Entry 6TY7 (X-ray diffraction, 1.50 A resolution); this record covers chains A and B.

Chain A (and B):
Name: Haloalkane dehalogenase variant DhaA115 domain-swapped dimer type-1
Organism: synthetic construct
Notes: EC 3.8.1.5; chain B of this document is another copy of the same molecule, construct and numbering; everything in this record applies to it too
Amino-acid sequence (299 residues; row label = number of the first residue in the row):
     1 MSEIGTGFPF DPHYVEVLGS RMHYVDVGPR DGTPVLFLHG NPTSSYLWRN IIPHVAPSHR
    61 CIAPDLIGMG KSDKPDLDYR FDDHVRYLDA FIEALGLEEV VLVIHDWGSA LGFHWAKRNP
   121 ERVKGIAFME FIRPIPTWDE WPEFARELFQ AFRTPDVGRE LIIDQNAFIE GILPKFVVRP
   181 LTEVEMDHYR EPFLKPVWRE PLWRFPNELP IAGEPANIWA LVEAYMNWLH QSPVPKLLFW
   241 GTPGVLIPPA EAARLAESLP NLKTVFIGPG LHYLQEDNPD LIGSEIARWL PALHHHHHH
Unresolved in the structure: 1-3, 294-299 (chain B: 1-2)
Reported in the primary citation:
  - conformationally variable residues (loop rearrangement): W141 to A145
  - self-association interface (contacts with another copy of this molecule): F144, L148, K175, F176, V177, P249, A250
  - catalytic residues: H272
  - catalytic residues: D106 (citing earlier work)

How chain A and chain B interact:
Pairs across the interface (311):
  I4(A) - R179(B)
  I4(A) - E276(B)
  G5(A) - E185(B)
  T6(A) - T182(B)
  T6(A) - V184(B)
  T6(A) - E185(B)
  T6(A) - H188(B)
  V35(A) - L290(B)  hydrophobic
  N41(A) - F168(B)
  N41(A) - L202(B)  hydrogen bond (side chain-backbone)
  N41(A) - F205(B)
  N41(A) - P206(B)
  N41(A) - Y273(B)  hydrogen bond (backbone-side chain)
  P42(A) - F168(B)
  P42(A) - I169(B)  hydrophobic
  P42(A) - F193(B)
  P42(A) - L202(B)  hydrophobic
  P42(A) - Y273(B)
  T43(A) - Y189(B)
  T43(A) - Y273(B)
  Y46(A) - E185(B)
  Y46(A) - H188(B)
  Y46(A) - Y189(B)
  L47(A) - Y189(B)
  L47(A) - Q275(B)
  W48(A) - Q275(B)
  R49(A) - R179(B)
  R49(A) - E185(B)  salt bridge
  R49(A) - Y189(B)
  R49(A) - E276(B)  salt bridge
  N50(A) - P279(B)
  I51(A) - Q275(B)
  I51(A) - P279(B)
  I51(A) - I282(B)  hydrophobic
  I51(A) - G283(B)
  H54(A) - D280(B)  salt bridge
  H54(A) - G283(B)
  H54(A) - S284(B)
  H54(A) - A287(B)
  V55(A) - I286(B)  hydrophobic
  V55(A) - L290(B)  hydrophobic
  H59(A) - L290(B)
  G68(A) - F193(B)
  M69(A) - L202(B)  hydrophobic
  M69(A) - F205(B)  hydrophobic
  G70(A) - P192(B)
  K74(A) - P192(B)  hydrogen bond (side chain-backbone)
  K74(A) - W198(B)
  D78(A) - R204(B)
  Y79(A) - P201(B)  hydrophobic
  Y79(A) - R204(B)
  R80(A) - R204(B)
  R80(A) - E208(B)
  F81(A) - E208(B)  hydrogen bond (backbone-side chain)
  F81(A) - I218(B)  hydrophobic
  F81(A) - L221(B)  hydrophobic
  D82(A) - N217(B)  hydrogen bond
  H84(A) - F205(B)
  V101(A) - W289(B)  hydrophobic
  V101(A) - L290(B)  hydrophobic
  V101(A) - L293(B)  hydrophobic
  V103(A) - I286(B)  hydrophobic
  H105(A) - H272(B)  hydrogen bond (side chain-backbone)
  H105(A) - Y273(B)
  H105(A) - Q275(B)  hydrogen bond
  D106(A) - L246(B)
  D106(A) - H272(B)  salt bridge
  W107(A) - F205(B)  hydrogen bond (side chain-backbone)
  W107(A) - E208(B)
  W107(A) - L209(B)
  A110(A) - Y225(B)
  F113(A) - Y225(B)  hydrophobic
  F113(A) - L229(B)  hydrophobic
  H114(A) - L221(B)
  H114(A) - Y225(B)
  A116(A) - W228(B)  hydrophobic
  K117(A) - W228(B)
  P120(A) - W228(B)
  V123(A) - V234(B)
  K124(A) - P235(B)
  K124(A) - H295(B)
  G125(A) - V234(B)
  G125(A) - P235(B)
  G125(A) - W289(B)
  I126(A) - P235(B)  hydrogen bond (backbone-backbone)
  I126(A) - K236(B)
  I126(A) - L237(B)  hydrogen bond (backbone-backbone)
  I126(A) - W289(B)
  A127(A) - L237(B)
  A127(A) - W289(B)
  F128(A) - K236(B)
  F128(A) - L237(B)  hydrogen bond (backbone-backbone)
  F128(A) - L238(B)
  F128(A) - F239(B)  hydrogen bond (backbone-backbone)
  M129(A) - F239(B)
  M129(A) - L274(B)  hydrophobic
  M129(A) - Q275(B)
  E130(A) - G244(B)
  E130(A) - V245(B)  hydrogen bond (side chain-backbone)
  E130(A) - L246(B)  hydrogen bond (side chain-backbone)
  E130(A) - I247(B)  hydrogen bond (side chain-backbone)
  E130(A) - L271(B)
  E130(A) - H272(B)  salt bridge
  F131(A) - L246(B)
  F131(A) - I247(B)  hydrophobic
  F131(A) - L255(B)  hydrophobic
  I132(A) - P210(B)
  I132(A) - Y225(B)  hydrogen bond (backbone-side chain)
  R133(A) - P210(B)
  R133(A) - V222(B)
  R133(A) - I247(B)
  R133(A) - E251(B)  salt bridge
  R133(A) - L255(B)
  P134(A) - P210(B)
  P134(A) - W219(B)  hydrophobic
  P134(A) - V222(B)
  P134(A) - M226(B)
  I135(A) - P210(B)  hydrogen bond (backbone-backbone)
  I135(A) - I211(B)
  I135(A) - A212(B)  hydrogen bond (backbone-backbone)
  I135(A) - W219(B)
  P136(A) - A212(B)
  P136(A) - W219(B)  hydrophobic
  W138(A) - R146(B)
  W138(A) - F149(B)
  W138(A) - Q150(B)
  W138(A) - R153(B)
  W138(A) - I211(B)  hydrophobic
  D139(A) - R146(B)
  W141(A) - A145(B)
  W141(A) - R146(B)
  W141(A) - F149(B)  hydrophobic
  W141(A) - L209(B)  hydrophobic
  W141(A) - I211(B)  hydrophobic
  W141(A) - L246(B)  hydrophobic
  P142(A) - A145(B)
  P142(A) - V245(B)
  P142(A) - L246(B)
  E143(A) - P142(B)
  E143(A) - E143(B)
  E143(A) - F144(B)
  E143(A) - A145(B)  hydrogen bond (side chain-backbone)
  E143(A) - R146(B)  salt bridge
  F144(A) - F144(B)  hydrophobic
  F144(A) - P243(B)  hydrophobic
  F144(A) - G244(B)
  F144(A) - L271(B)  hydrophobic
  A145(A) - P142(B)  hydrophobic
  A145(A) - F144(B)  hydrophobic
  R146(A) - W138(B)  hydrogen bond (side chain-backbone)
  R146(A) - D139(B)  salt bridge
  R146(A) - P142(B)
  E147(A) - P248(B)
  E147(A) - P249(B)
  E147(A) - A250(B)  hydrogen bond (side chain-backbone)
  F149(A) - W138(B)  hydrophobic
  F149(A) - W141(B)  hydrophobic
  F149(A) - P142(B)  hydrophobic
  Q150(A) - W138(B)
  R153(A) - W138(B)
  F168(A) - N41(B)
  F168(A) - P42(B)
  I169(A) - P42(B)  hydrophobic
  P174(A) - K175(B)  hydrogen bond (backbone-side chain)
  K175(A) - P174(B)  hydrogen bond (side chain-backbone)
  K175(A) - K175(B)  hydrogen bond (backbone-side chain)
  K175(A) - V177(B)  hydrogen bond (side chain-backbone)
  V177(A) - K175(B)  hydrogen bond (backbone-side chain)
  V178(A) - K175(B)
  R179(A) - I4(B)
  R179(A) - R49(B)
  T182(A) - T6(B)
  V184(A) - T6(B)
  E185(A) - G5(B)
  E185(A) - T6(B)
  E185(A) - Y46(B)
  E185(A) - R49(B)  salt bridge
  H188(A) - T6(B)
  H188(A) - Y46(B)
  Y189(A) - T43(B)
  Y189(A) - Y46(B)
  Y189(A) - L47(B)
  Y189(A) - R49(B)
  P192(A) - G70(B)
  P192(A) - K74(B)  hydrogen bond (backbone-side chain)
  F193(A) - P42(B)
  F193(A) - G68(B)
  F193(A) - M69(B)  hydrophobic
  W198(A) - K74(B)
  E200(A) - D78(B)
  P201(A) - G68(B)
  P201(A) - M69(B)  hydrophobic
  L202(A) - N41(B)  hydrogen bond (backbone-side chain)
  L202(A) - P42(B)  hydrophobic
  L202(A) - M69(B)  hydrophobic
  R204(A) - D78(B)  hydrogen bond (side chain-backbone)
  R204(A) - Y79(B)
  R204(A) - R80(B)
  F205(A) - N41(B)
  F205(A) - M69(B)  hydrophobic
  F205(A) - H84(B)
  F205(A) - W107(B)  hydrogen bond (backbone-side chain)
  P206(A) - N41(B)
  E208(A) - R80(B)
  E208(A) - F81(B)  hydrogen bond (side chain-backbone)
  E208(A) - W107(B)
  L209(A) - W107(B)
  L209(A) - I132(B)  hydrophobic
  P210(A) - I132(B)
  P210(A) - R133(B)
  P210(A) - P134(B)
  P210(A) - I135(B)  hydrogen bond (backbone-backbone)
  I211(A) - I135(B)
  I211(A) - W138(B)
  I211(A) - W141(B)  hydrophobic
  A212(A) - I135(B)  hydrogen bond (backbone-backbone)
  A212(A) - P136(B)
  N217(A) - R80(B)
  I218(A) - F81(B)  hydrophobic
  W219(A) - P134(B)  hydrophobic
  W219(A) - I135(B)
  L221(A) - F81(B)  hydrophobic
  L221(A) - H114(B)
  V222(A) - I132(B)
  V222(A) - R133(B)
  V222(A) - P134(B)
  E223(A) - P134(B)
  A224(A) - K117(B)
  Y225(A) - A110(B)
  Y225(A) - F113(B)  hydrophobic
  Y225(A) - H114(B)
  Y225(A) - I132(B)  hydrogen bond (side chain-backbone)
  M226(A) - F131(B)  hydrophobic
  M226(A) - P134(B)
  W228(A) - A116(B)  hydrophobic
  W228(A) - K117(B)
  W228(A) - P120(B)
  L229(A) - F113(B)  hydrophobic
  V234(A) - V123(B)
  V234(A) - K124(B)
  V234(A) - G125(B)
  P235(A) - K124(B)
  P235(A) - G125(B)
  P235(A) - I126(B)  hydrogen bond (backbone-backbone)
  K236(A) - I126(B)
  K236(A) - F128(B)
  L237(A) - I126(B)  hydrogen bond (backbone-backbone)
  L237(A) - A127(B)
  L237(A) - F128(B)  hydrogen bond (backbone-backbone)
  L238(A) - F128(B)
  L238(A) - F131(B)  hydrophobic
  F239(A) - F128(B)  hydrogen bond (backbone-backbone)
  F239(A) - M129(B)
  P243(A) - F144(B)  hydrophobic
  P243(A) - E147(B)
  P243(A) - L148(B)  hydrophobic
  G244(A) - E130(B)
  G244(A) - F144(B)
  V245(A) - E130(B)  hydrogen bond (backbone-side chain)
  V245(A) - W141(B)  hydrogen bond (backbone-side chain)
  L246(A) - D106(B)
  L246(A) - E130(B)  hydrogen bond (backbone-side chain)
  L246(A) - F131(B)
  L246(A) - R133(B)  hydrogen bond (backbone-side chain)
  L246(A) - W141(B)  hydrophobic
  I247(A) - E130(B)  hydrogen bond (backbone-side chain)
  I247(A) - F131(B)  hydrophobic
  I247(A) - R133(B)
  P248(A) - R133(B)
  P248(A) - E143(B)
  P249(A) - E147(B)
  E251(A) - R133(B)  salt bridge
  L255(A) - F131(B)  hydrophobic
  L271(A) - E130(B)
  H272(A) - H105(B)  hydrogen bond (backbone-side chain)
  H272(A) - D106(B)  salt bridge
  H272(A) - E130(B)  salt bridge
  Y273(A) - N41(B)  hydrogen bond (side chain-backbone)
  Y273(A) - P42(B)
  Y273(A) - T43(B)
  Y273(A) - H105(B)
  L274(A) - E130(B)
  Q275(A) - L47(B)
  Q275(A) - W48(B)
  Q275(A) - I51(B)
  Q275(A) - H105(B)  hydrogen bond
  Q275(A) - M129(B)
  E276(A) - I4(B)
  E276(A) - R49(B)  salt bridge
  P279(A) - N50(B)
  P279(A) - I51(B)
  D280(A) - H54(B)  salt bridge
  I282(A) - I51(B)  hydrophobic
  G283(A) - I51(B)
  G283(A) - H54(B)
  G283(A) - V55(B)
  S284(A) - H54(B)
  I286(A) - V55(B)  hydrophobic
  I286(A) - V103(B)  hydrophobic
  A287(A) - H54(B)
  W289(A) - V101(B)  hydrophobic
  W289(A) - G125(B)
  W289(A) - I126(B)
  W289(A) - A127(B)
  L290(A) - V35(B)  hydrophobic
  L290(A) - V55(B)  hydrophobic
  L290(A) - H59(B)
  L290(A) - V101(B)  hydrophobic
  P291(A) - H59(B)
  L293(A) - S58(B)
  L293(A) - H59(B)
Also at the interface, not in a pair above, chain A (144 interface residues in all): F8, L66, K71, S109, T137, L148, L173, F176, T242, L259, L262, D277
Also at the interface, not in a pair above, chain B (144 interface residues in all): F8, L66, S109, T137, L173, F176, V178, E191, E200, E223, A224, L259, L262, D277

In short:
The chain A/chain B interface involves 144 residues from each chain, with 46 hydrogen bonds and 14 salt
bridges. Polar pairs include R49(A)-E185(B), R49(A)-E276(B) and H54(A)-D280(B). The paper reports catalytic
residues H272(A) and D106(A); conformational variability at W141(A).
Chain A and chain B are both Haloalkane dehalogenase variant DhaA115 domain-swapped dimer type-1 (synthetic
construct); the structure, Crystal structure of haloalkane dehalogenase variant DhaA115 domain-swapped dimer
type-1, was determined by X-ray diffraction together with 6XT8 and 6XTC from the same study.
